PDB entry 8G3M | electron microscopy, 3.00 A resolution | chains E and F of the 10 polymer chains in the assembly

Chain E:
Protein: FNI9 Fab heavy chain
From: Homo sapiens
Notes: antibody fragment or engineered binder
Sequence (231 residues; numbered 1 to 231; the number before each row is that of its first residue):
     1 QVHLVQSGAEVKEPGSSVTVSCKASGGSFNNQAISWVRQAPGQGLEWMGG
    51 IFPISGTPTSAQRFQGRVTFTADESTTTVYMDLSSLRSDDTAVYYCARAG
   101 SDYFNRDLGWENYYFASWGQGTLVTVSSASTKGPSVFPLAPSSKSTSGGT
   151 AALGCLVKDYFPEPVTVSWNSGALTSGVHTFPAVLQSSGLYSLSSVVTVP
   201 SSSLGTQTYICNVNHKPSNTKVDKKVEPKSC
Unresolved in the structure: 131-231
Disulfides: C22-C96

Chain F:
Protein: FNI9 Fab light chain
From: Homo sapiens
Notes: antibody fragment or engineered binder
Sequence (215 residues; row label = number of the first residue in the row):
     1 EIVMTQSPATLSLSSGERATLSCRASRSVSSNLAWYQQKPGQAPRLLIYD
    51 ASTRATGFSARFAGSGSGTEFTLTISSLQSEDSAIYYCQQYNNWPPWTFG
   101 QGTKVEIKRTVAAPSVFIFPPSDEQLKSGTASVVCLLNNFYPREAKVQWK
   151 VDNALQSGNSQESVTEQDSKDSTYSLSSTLTLSKADYEKHKVYACEVTHQ
   201 GLSSPVTKSFNRGEC
Unresolved in the structure: 111-215
Disulfides: C23-C88

Chain E / chain F interface:
Pairs across the interface (27; chain E residue first):
  Q39(E) - Q38(F)  hydrogen bond
  Q39(E) - Y87(F)  hydrogen bond
  L45(E) - P44(F)  hydrophobic
  L45(E) - Y87(F)  hydrophobic
  L45(E) - F99(F)  hydrophobic
  W47(E) - W97(F)
  Y95(E) - Q38(F)  hydrogen bond
  Y95(E) - A43(F)  hydrophobic
  G109(E) - N93(F)
  G109(E) - W94(F)
  W110(E) - N93(F)  hydrogen bond (backbone-backbone)
  W110(E) - P95(F)
  Y113(E) - Q89(F)  hydrogen bond (backbone-side chain)
  Y113(E) - Y91(F)
  Y113(E) - W97(F)
  Y114(E) - Y36(F)
  Y114(E) - L46(F)  hydrophobic
  Y114(E) - Y49(F)
  Y114(E) - Y91(F)
  F115(E) - Y36(F)  hydrogen bond (backbone-side chain)
  F115(E) - L46(F)
  F115(E) - Q89(F)
  F115(E) - F99(F)  hydrophobic
  A116(E) - L46(F)  hydrophobic
  W118(E) - Y36(F)  hydrophobic
  W118(E) - P44(F)  hydrogen bond (side chain-backbone)
  G119(E) - A43(F)
Interface residues without a listed pair, chain E (16 interface residues in all): G44, F104, L108, N112
Interface residues without a listed pair, chain F (18 interface residues in all): A34, Q42, R45, P96

Summary:
Chain E and chain F form an interface of 16 and 18 residues respectively; the contacts include 7 hydrogen
bonds. Among the polar pairs are Q39(E)-Q38(F), Q39(E)-Y87(F) and Y95(E)-Q38(F).
Here chain E is FNI9 Fab heavy chain and chain F is FNI9 Fab light chain, both from Homo sapiens. Entry 8G3M
(N2 neuraminidase of A/Tanzania/205/2010 H3N2 in complex with 3 FNI9 Fab molecules) was determined by electron
microscopy, deposited together with 8G30, 8G3N, 8G3O, 8G3V and 8G40.
